5TRJ - chain A; structure by X-ray diffraction, 2.57 A resolution.

# Chain A
Molecule: RNA-dependent RNA polymerase
From: Hepatitis C virus
Notes: EC 2.7.7.48
UniProtKB: Q9WMX2 (POLG_HCVCO); residues 1-573 here correspond to UniProt positions 2420-2992 (UniProt number = residue number + 2419)
Chain sequence (574 residues; numbered 0 to 573; the number before each row is that of its first residue; numbering starts at 0):
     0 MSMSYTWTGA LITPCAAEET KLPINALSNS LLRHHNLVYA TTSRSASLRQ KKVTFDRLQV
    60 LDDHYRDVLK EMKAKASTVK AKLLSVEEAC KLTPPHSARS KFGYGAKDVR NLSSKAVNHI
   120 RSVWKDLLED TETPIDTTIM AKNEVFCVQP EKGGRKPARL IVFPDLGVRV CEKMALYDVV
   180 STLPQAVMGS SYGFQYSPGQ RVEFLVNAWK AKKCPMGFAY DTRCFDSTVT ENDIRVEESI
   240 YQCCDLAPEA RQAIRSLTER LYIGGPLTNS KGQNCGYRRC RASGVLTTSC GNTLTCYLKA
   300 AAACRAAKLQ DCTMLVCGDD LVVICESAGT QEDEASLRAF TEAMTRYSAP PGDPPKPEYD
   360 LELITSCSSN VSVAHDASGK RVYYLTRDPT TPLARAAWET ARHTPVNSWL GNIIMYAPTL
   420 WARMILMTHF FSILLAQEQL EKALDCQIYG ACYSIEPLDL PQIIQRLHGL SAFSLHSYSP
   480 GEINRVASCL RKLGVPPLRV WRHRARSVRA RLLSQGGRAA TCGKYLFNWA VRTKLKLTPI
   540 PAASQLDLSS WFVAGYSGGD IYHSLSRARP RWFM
Not modelled in the structure: 0, 15-36
Differences from the reference sequence: initiating methionine (0)
Ligand contacts:
  - 23E ((2E)-3-(4-{[(1-{[(13-cyclohexyl-6-oxo-6,7-dihydro-5H-indolo[1,2-d][1,4]benzodiazepin-10-yl)carbonyl]amino}cyclopentyl)carbonyl]amino}phenyl)prop-2-enoic acid): V37, L392, A393, A395, A396, T399, I424, L425, H428, F429, L492, G493, V494, P495, P496, R498, V499, W500, R503
  - 7HO (2-{[2-(carboxymethoxy)benzene-1-carbonyl]amino}-3-[(4-chlorophenyl)methoxy]benzoic acid): F193, P197, R200, C316, C366, S367, S368, L384, R386, G410, N411, M414, Y415, Q446, I447, Y448, G449, S556
Curated features (UniProtKB/Swiss-Prot):
  - binding site (Mg(2+)): D220, D318, D319
  - modified residue (Phosphoserine): S29, S42

# Summary
Ligands of chain A: compound 23E and compound 7HO. From UniProt: 3 Mg2+-binding residues.
Chain A is RNA-dependent RNA polymerase (Hepatitis C virus); the structure, CRYSTAL STRUCTURE OF THE HEPATITIS
C VIRUS NS5B RNA-DEPENDENT RNA POLYMERASE IN COMPLEX WITH
2-{[2-(carboxymethoxy)benzene-1-carbonyl]amino}-3-[(4-chlorophenyl)methoxy]benzoic acid, was determined by
X-ray diffraction together with 5TRH, 5TRI and 5TRK from the same study.
